1V9P - chain A; structure by X-ray diffraction, 2.90 A resolution.

== Chain A ==
Molecule: DNA ligase
Organism: Thermus filiformis
Notes: EC 6.5.1.2
UniProt: Q9ZHI0 (DNLJ_THEFI); residue numbers follow UniProt; this construct covers 1-584
Amino-acid sequence (584 residues; row label = number of the first residue in the row):
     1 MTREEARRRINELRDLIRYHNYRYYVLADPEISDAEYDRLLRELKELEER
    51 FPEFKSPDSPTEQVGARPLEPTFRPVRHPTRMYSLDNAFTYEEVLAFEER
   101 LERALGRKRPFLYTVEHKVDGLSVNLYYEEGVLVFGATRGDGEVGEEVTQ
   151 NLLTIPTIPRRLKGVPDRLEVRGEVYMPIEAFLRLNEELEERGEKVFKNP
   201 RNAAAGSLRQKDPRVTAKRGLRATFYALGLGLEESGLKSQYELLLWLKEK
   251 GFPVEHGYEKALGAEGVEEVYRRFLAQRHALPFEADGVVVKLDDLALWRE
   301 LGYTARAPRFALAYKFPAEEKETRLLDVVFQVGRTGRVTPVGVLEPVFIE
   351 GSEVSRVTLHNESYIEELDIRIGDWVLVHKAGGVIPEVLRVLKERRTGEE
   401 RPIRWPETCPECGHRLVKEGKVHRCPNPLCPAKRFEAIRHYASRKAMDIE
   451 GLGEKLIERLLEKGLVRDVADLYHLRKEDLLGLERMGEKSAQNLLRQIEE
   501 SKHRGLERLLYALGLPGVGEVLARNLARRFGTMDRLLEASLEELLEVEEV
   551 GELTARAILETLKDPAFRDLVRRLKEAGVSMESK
Bound ions: Zn2+: C409, C412, C425, C430
Ligand contacts: adenosine monophosphate (AMP): Y83, S84, L85, E116, H117, K118, V119, S123, E174, R201, Y226, H256, V289, K291, K315
UniProt features mapped onto this chain:
  - active site: K118 (N6-AMP-lysine intermediate)
  - binding site (NAD(+)): D34 to D38, S84, L85, E116 to V119, R139, E174, Y226, K291, K315
  - binding site (Zn(2+)): C409, C412, C425, C430

== Overview ==
Bound to chain A: adenosine monophosphate. C409, C412, C425 and C430 form the Zn2+ site. From UniProt:
active-site residue K118, 16 NAD+-binding residues and 4 Zn2+-binding residues.
Chain A is DNA ligase (Thermus filiformis); the structure, Crystal Structure Of Nad+-Dependent DNA Ligase, was
determined by X-ray diffraction together with 1DGS from the same study.
